9D3V - chain A; structure by X-ray diffraction, 2.32 A resolution.

== Chain A ==
Protein: Epidermal growth factor receptor
Organism: Homo sapiens
Notes: EC 2.7.10.1; fragment: kinase domain
UniProt: P00533 (EGFR_HUMAN); numbering as in UniProt (aligned over 696-1022)
Sequence (330 residues; numbered 693 to 1022; the number before each row is that of its first residue):
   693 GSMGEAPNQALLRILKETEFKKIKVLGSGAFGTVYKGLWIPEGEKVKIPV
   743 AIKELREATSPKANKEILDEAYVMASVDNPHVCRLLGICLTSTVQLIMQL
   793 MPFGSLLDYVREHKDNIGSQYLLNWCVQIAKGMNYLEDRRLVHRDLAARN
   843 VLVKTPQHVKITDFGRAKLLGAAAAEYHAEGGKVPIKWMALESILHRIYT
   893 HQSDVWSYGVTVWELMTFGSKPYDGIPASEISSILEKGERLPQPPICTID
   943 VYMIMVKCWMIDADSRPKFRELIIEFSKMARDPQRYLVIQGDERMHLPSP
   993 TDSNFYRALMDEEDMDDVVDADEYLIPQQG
Not modelled in the structure: 693, 996-1004, 1020-1022
Differences from the reference sequence: expression tag (693-695); variant Met-790 (Thr in P00533), Arg-858 (Leu in P00533); engineered mutation Ser-797 (Cys in P00533), Ala-865 (Glu in P00533), Ala-866 (Glu in P00533), Ala-867 (Lys in P00533)
Small-molecule neighbours: aur-3418 (A1A5V; (4S)-N-[2-(4-methoxypiperidin-1-yl)pyrimidin-4-yl]-2-methyl-1-(propan-2-yl)-1H-imidazo[1,2-b]pyrazol-6-amine): Leu-718, Phe-723, Val-726, Ala-743, Lys-745, Glu-762, Met-766, Cys-775, Met-790, Gln-791, Leu-792, Met-793, Pro-794, Gly-796, Ser-797, Leu-844, Thr-854, Asp-855

== Overview ==
Chain A binds aur-3418.
Chain A is Epidermal growth factor receptor (Homo sapiens); the structure, Crystal structure of
egfr(l858r/T790M/C797S) in complex with aur-3418, was determined by X-ray diffraction (same publication as
9D3W).
